PDB entry 2AJU | X-ray diffraction, 1.50 A resolution | chains L and H

Chain L:
Protein: Antibody 7A1 fab'
From: Mus musculus
Notes: fragment: immunoglobulin igg1 kappa light chain; antibody fragment or engineered binder
Sequence (216 residues; numbered 1 to 211 plus 5 insertion-coded residues; the number before each row is that of its first residue; a row labelled like 27A-27E holds insertion residues (27A, then the next letters in order)):
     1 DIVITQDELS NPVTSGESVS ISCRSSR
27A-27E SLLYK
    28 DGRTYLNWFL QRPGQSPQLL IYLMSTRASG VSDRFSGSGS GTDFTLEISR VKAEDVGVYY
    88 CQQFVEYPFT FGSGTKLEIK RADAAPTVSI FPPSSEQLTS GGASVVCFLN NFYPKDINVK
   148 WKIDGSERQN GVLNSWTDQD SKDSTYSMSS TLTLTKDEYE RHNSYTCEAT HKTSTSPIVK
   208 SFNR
Disulfides: Cys23-Cys88, Cys134-Cys194

Chain H:
Protein: Antibody 7A1 fab'
From: Mus musculus
Notes: fragment: immunoglobulin igg1 heavy chain; antibody fragment or engineered binder
Sequence (219 residues; numbered 1 to 228 plus 6 insertion-coded residues; 15 numbers in that range are skipped by the numbering (no residue carries them; nothing is unmodelled there); the number before each row is that of its first residue; a row labelled like 82A-82C holds insertion residues (82A, then the next letters in order)):
     1 EVKLSESGPG LVKPSQSLSL TCTVTGYSIT TNYAW
   35A T
    36 WIRQFPGNKL EWMGYIRSSV ITRYNPSLKS RISITQDTSK NQFFLQL
82A-82C NSV
    83 TTEDTATYYC ARYDYYGN
100A-100B TG
   101 DYWGQGTSVT VSSAKTTPPS VYPLAPGTAA
   133 LKSSMVTLGC LVKGYFPEPV TV
   156 TW
   162 NSGSLSSG
   171 VHTFPAVLQS
   183 DLYTLTSSVT VPSS
   199 TW
   202 PSQTVTCNVA HPASSTKVDK KI
   226 VPR
Disulfides: Cys22-Cys92, Cys142-Cys208

How chain L and chain H interact:
Pairs across the interface - 70 pairs, chain L then chain H:
  Tyr27D(L) with Tyr97(H)
  Tyr32(L) with Tyr97(H); Tyr98(H)
  Asn34(L) with Gly99(H), hydrogen bond (side chain-backbone)
  Phe36(L) with Tyr95(H); Trp103(H), hydrophobic
  Gln38(L) with Gln39(H), hydrogen bond; Tyr91(H)
  Ser43(L) with Tyr91(H); Gly104(H), hydrogen bond (side chain-backbone); Gln105(H), hydrogen bond (side chain-backbone)
  Pro44(L) with Trp103(H), hydrophobic
  Leu46(L) with Asn100(H); Thr100A(H); Gly100B(H)
  Tyr49(L) with Tyr98(H); Asn100(H)
  Leu50(L) with Tyr98(H)
  Tyr87(L) with Gln39(H), hydrogen bond; Asn43(H), hydrogen bond (side chain-backbone); Leu45(H), hydrophobic
  Gln89(L) with Tyr95(H), hydrogen bond
  Phe91(L) with Tyr95(H), hydrophobic; Asp96(H); Tyr97(H); Gly99(H)
  Tyr94(L) with Arg58(H); Pro61(H), hydrophobic
  Pro95(L) with Trp47(H); Asn60(H)
  Phe96(L) with Trp47(H)
  Phe98(L) with Leu45(H), hydrophobic; Tyr95(H)
  Ser116(L) with Thr139(H)
  Phe118(L) with Leu124(H); Ala125(H); Pro126(H); Thr139(H)
  Pro120(L) with Arg228(H), hydrogen bond (backbone-side chain)
  Ser121(L) with Tyr122(H); Pro123(H)
  Glu123(L) with Tyr122(H); Pro123(H); Lys221(H), salt bridge
  Gln124(L) with Tyr122(H); Lys145(H)
  Ser127(L) with Tyr122(H)
  Ser131(L) with Leu143(H); Lys145(H)
  Val133(L) with Leu124(H), hydrophobic
  Phe135(L) with Leu124(H), hydrophobic; Phe174(H), hydrophobic; Thr188(H); Ser189(H); Ser190(H)
  Asn137(L) with His172(H); Phe174(H); Ser190(H), hydrogen bond
  Asn138(L) with His172(H), hydrogen bond
  Leu160(L) with Val177(H), hydrophobic
  Asn161(L) with Val177(H)
  Ser162(L) with Phe174(H); Pro175(H), hydrogen bond (side chain-backbone)
  Trp163(L) with Pro175(H)
  Thr164(L) with Phe174(H)
  Ser174(L) with His172(H), hydrogen bond; Phe174(H)
  Met175(L) with Phe174(H)
  Ser176(L) with Phe174(H); Thr188(H)
Also at the interface, not in a pair above, chain L (42 interface residues in all): Asp28, Arg30, Gln42, Pro119, Thr180
Also at the interface, not in a pair above, chain H (46 interface residues in all): Ile37, Glu46, Tyr50, Tyr59, Gly106, Gly127, Leu140, Gly141, Thr173, Gln179

In short:
The interface between chain L and chain H involves 42 residues on one side and 46 on the other, with 12
hydrogen bonds and 1 salt bridge. Polar contacts include Glu123(L)-Lys221(H), Asn34(L)-Gly99(H) and
Gln38(L)-Gln39(H).
Chain L is Antibody 7A1 fab' and chain H is Antibody 7A1 fab', both from Mus musculus; the structure, Cyrstal
structure of cocaine catalytic antibody 7A1 Fab', was determined by X-ray diffraction together with 2AJS,
2AJV, 2AJX, 2AJY, 2AJZ and 2AK1 from the same study.
